Entry 3J45 (electron microscopy, 9.50 A resolution (very low resolution: no residue pairs are listed; an interface is given only as per-side residue counts)); this record covers chains y and G of the 11 polymer chains in the assembly.

== Chain y ==
Protein: Protein translocase subunit SecY
From: Escherichia coli
Reference sequence: P0AGA2 (SECY_ECOLI); residues 6-440 here = UniProt positions 6-440
Chain sequence (437 residues; each row starts with the number of its first residue):
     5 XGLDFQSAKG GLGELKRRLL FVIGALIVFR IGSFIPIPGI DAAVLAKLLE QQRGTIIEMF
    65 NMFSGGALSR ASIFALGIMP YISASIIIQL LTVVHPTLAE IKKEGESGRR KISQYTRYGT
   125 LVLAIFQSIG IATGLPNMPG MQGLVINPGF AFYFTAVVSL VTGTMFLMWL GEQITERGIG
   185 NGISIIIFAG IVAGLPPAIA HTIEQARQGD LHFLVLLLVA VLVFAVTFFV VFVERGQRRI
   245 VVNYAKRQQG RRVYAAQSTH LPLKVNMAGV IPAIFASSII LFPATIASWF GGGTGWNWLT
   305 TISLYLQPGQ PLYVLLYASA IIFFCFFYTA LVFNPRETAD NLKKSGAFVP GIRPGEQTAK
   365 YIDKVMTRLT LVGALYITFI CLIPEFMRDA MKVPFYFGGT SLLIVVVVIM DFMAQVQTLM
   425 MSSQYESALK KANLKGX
Differences from the reference sequence: acetylation (5); amidation (441)
Modified residues: ACE (acetyl group) at position 5; NH2 (amino group) at position 441
UniProt features mapped onto this chain:
  - mutagenesis: Pro-40 (P40S: In secY100; temperature-sensitive), Ile-60 to Arg-74 (Some loss of viability, supports protein translocation; strongly suppresses defective and missing signal sequences; transient transmembrane channels open), Asn-65 to Gly-70 (Grows almost as well as wild-type, supports protein translocation; strongly suppresses defective and missing signal sequences; transient transmembrane channels open), Phe-67 (F67C: In prlA3; altered signal sequence interaction, transient channel opening and closing in presence of oxidant; massive ion flux when cross-linked to SecE C-120 mutation), Gly-167 (G167E: In secY100; temperature-sensitive), Gly-240 (G240D: In secY24; temperature-sensitive at 42 degrees Celsius, impairs interaction with SecE even at 30 degrees in vitro), Ser-282 (S282R: In prlA401; altered signal sequence interaction, transient transmembrane channels open), Phe-286 (F286Y: In prlA4-1; altered signal sequence interaction), Pro-287 (P287L: In secY161; altered signal sequence interaction), Ile-290 (I290T: In secY121; altered signal sequence interaction), Arg-357 (R357H: In secY39; cold-sensitive), Ala-363 (A363S: In secY40; cold-sensitive), 1 further mutagenesis entry in UniProt

== Chain G ==
Protein: Protein-export membrane protein SecG
From: Escherichia coli
Reference sequence: P0AG99 (SECG_ECOLI); residues 9-73 here = UniProt positions 9-73
Chain sequence (65 residues; each row starts with the number of its first residue):
     9 FLIVAIGLVG LIMLQQGKGA DMGASFGAGA SATLFGSSGS GNFMTRMTAL LATLFFIISL
    69 VLGNI
UniProt features mapped onto this chain:
  - mutagenesis: Thr-41 (T41P: Affects activity), Leu-42 (L42P: Affects activity), Phe-43 (F43S/Y: Affects activity)

== Chain y / chain G interface ==
At this resolution (10 A) residue pairs are not listed: 24 residues of chain y and 29 of chain G lie at the interface.

== In short ==
24 residues of chain y face 29 of chain G across their interface. Curated annotation (UniProt) lists 16
mutagenesis sites on chain y; 3 mutagenesis sites on chain G.
Chain y is Protein translocase subunit SecY and chain G is Protein-export membrane protein SecG, both from
Escherichia coli; the structure, Structure of a non-translocating SecY protein channel with the 70S ribosome,
was determined by electron microscopy together with 3J46 from the same study.
